PDB entry 3ZIA | X-ray diffraction, 2.50 A resolution | chains P and Q of the 10 polymer chains in the assembly

[Chain P]
Protein: ATP synthase subunit beta, mitochondrial
Organism: Saccharomyces cerevisiae
Notes: EC 3.6.3.14
Reference sequence: P00830 (ATPB_YEAST); residues 1-478 here correspond to UniProt positions 34-511 (UniProt number = residue number + 33)
Sequence (478 residues; each row starts with the number of its first residue):
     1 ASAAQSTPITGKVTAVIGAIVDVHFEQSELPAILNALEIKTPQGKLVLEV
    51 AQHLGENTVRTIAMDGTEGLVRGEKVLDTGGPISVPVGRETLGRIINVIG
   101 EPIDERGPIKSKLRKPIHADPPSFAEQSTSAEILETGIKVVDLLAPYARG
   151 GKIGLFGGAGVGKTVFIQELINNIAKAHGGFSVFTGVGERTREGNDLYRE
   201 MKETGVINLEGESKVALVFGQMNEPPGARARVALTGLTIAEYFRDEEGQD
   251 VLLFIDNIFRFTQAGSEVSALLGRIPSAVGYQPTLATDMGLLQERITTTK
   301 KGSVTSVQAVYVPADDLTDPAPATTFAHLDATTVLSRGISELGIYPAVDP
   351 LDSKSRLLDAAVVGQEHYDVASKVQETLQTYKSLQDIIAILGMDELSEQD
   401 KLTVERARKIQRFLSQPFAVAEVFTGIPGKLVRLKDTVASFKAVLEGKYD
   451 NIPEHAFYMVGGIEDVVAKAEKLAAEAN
Disordered / not traced: 1-6, 476-478
Metal / ion sites: Mg2+: T164 (together with ADP)
Residues lining bound ligands:
  - ADP (adenosine-5'-diphosphate), molecule 1: G158, A159, G160, V161, G162, K163, T164, V165, Y345, F418, A421, F424, T425
  - ADP, molecule 2: R356, L358, D359, Y368
UniProt features mapped onto this chain:
  - binding site (ATP): G157 to T164
  - modified residue: T79 (Phosphothreonine), T204 (Phosphothreonine), S340 (Phosphoserine)
Reported in the primary citation:
  - binding site for ADP: Y345, F424
  - catalytic residues: E189 (citing earlier work)

[Chain Q]
Protein: ATP synthase subunit gamma, mitochondrial
Organism: Saccharomyces cerevisiae
Reference sequence: P38077 (ATPG_YEAST); residues 1-278 here correspond to UniProt positions 34-311 (UniProt number = residue number + 33)
Sequence (278 residues; each row starts with the number of its first residue):
     1 ATLKEVEMRLKSIKNIEKITKTMKIVASTRLSKAEKAKISAKKMDEAEQL
    51 FYKNAETKNLDVEATETGAPKELIVAITSDKGLCGSIHSQLAKAVRRHLN
   101 DQPNADIVTIGDKIKMQLLRTHPNNIKLSINGIGKDAPTFQESALIADKL
   151 LSVMKAGTYPKISIFYNDPVSSLSFEPSEKPIFNAKTIEQSPSFGKFEID
   201 TDANVPRDLFEYTLANQMLTAMAQGYAAEISARRNAMDNASKNAGDMINR
   251 YSILYNRTRQAVITNELVDIITGASSLG
Disordered / not traced: 60-70, 277-278

[How chain P and chain Q interact]
Pairs across the interface - 20 pairs, chain P then chain Q:
  I275(P) - T272(Q)
  P276(P) - T272(Q)
  D386(P) - R9(Q)  salt bridge
  A389(P) - N243(Q)  hydrogen bond (backbone-side chain)
  I390(P) - I16(Q)  hydrophobic
  I390(P) - A240(Q)
  I390(P) - N243(Q)
  I390(P) - A244(Q)  hydrophobic
  I390(P) - M247(Q)  hydrophobic
  L391(P) - L83(Q)  hydrophobic
  D394(P) - G85(Q)
  D394(P) - S86(Q)
  E395(P) - G82(Q)
  E395(P) - L83(Q)  hydrogen bond (side chain-backbone)
  E395(P) - C84(Q)
  E395(P) - G85(Q)
  E398(P) - Q117(Q)  hydrogen bond
  E398(P) - R120(Q)
  Q399(P) - R120(Q)
  K401(P) - S89(Q)
Other interface residues (no listed pair), chain Q (16 interface residues in all): S276

[Overview]
11 residues of chain P and 16 residues of chain Q are in contact, with 3 hydrogen bonds and 1 salt bridge.
Polar contacts include D386(P)-R9(Q), A389(P)-N243(Q) and E395(P)-L83(Q). Chain P binds ADP. From UniProt: 8
ATP-binding residues on chain P. From the paper: the catalytic residue E189(P); a binding site for ADP at
Y345(P) and F424(P).
Here chain P is ATP synthase subunit beta, mitochondrial and chain Q is ATP synthase subunit gamma,
mitochondrial, both from Saccharomyces cerevisiae. Entry 3ZIA (The structure of F1-ATPase from Saccharomyces
cerevisiae inhibited by its regulatory protein IF1) was determined by X-ray diffraction.
